Entry 8TMQ (electron microscopy, 3.10 A resolution); this record covers chains H and B of the 7 polymer chains in the assembly.

== Chain H ==
Name: sAB C18 Heavy Chain
Source organism: Homo sapiens
Chain sequence (237 residues; numbered 1 to 237; the number before each row is that of its first residue):
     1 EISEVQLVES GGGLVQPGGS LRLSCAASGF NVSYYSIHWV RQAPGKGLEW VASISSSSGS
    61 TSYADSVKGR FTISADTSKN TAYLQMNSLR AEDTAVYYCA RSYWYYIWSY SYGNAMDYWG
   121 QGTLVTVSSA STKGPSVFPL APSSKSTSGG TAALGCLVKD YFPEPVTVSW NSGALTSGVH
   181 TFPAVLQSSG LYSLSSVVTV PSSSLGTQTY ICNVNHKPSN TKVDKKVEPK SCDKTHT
Unresolved in the structure: 1, 130-237
Disulfide bonds: Cys25-Cys99

== Chain B ==
Name: Cobalt/magnesium transport protein CorA
Source organism: Thermotoga maritima
UniProtKB: Q9WZ31 (CORA_THEMA); residues 1-351 here = UniProt positions 1-351
Chain sequence (373 residues; numbered -21 to 351; the number before each row is that of its first residue; numbers below 1 keep their minus sign (Met-21 is residue -21)):
   -21 MGSSHHHHHH SSGRENLYFQ GHMEEKRLSA KKGLPPGTLV YTGKYREDFE IEVMNYSIEE
    39 FREFKTTDVE SVLPFRDSST PTWINITGIH RTDVVQRVGE FFGIHPLVLE DILNVHQRPK
    99 VEFFENYVFI VLKMFTYDKN LHELESEQVS LILTKNCVLM FQEKIGDVFD PVRERIRYNR
   159 GIIRKKRADY LLYSLIDALV DDYFVLLEKI DDEIDVLEEE VLERPEKETV QRTHQLKRNL
   219 VELRKTIWPL REVLSSLYRD VPPLIEKETV PYFRDVYDHT IQIADTVETF RDIVSGLLDV
   279 YLSSVSNKTN EVMKVLTIIA TIFMPLTFIA GIYGMNFEYM PELRWKWGYP VVLAVMGVIA
   339 VIMVVYFKKK KWL
Unresolved in the structure: -21 to -1
Construct notes: initiating methionine (-21); expression tag (-20 to 0)

== How chain H and chain B interact ==
Contacting residue pairs (18; chain H residue first):
  Ile2(H) - Asp46(B)
  Tyr34(H) - Asp71(B)
  Tyr34(H) - Gln74(B)
  Tyr35(H) - Asp71(B)  hydrogen bond
  Ser55(H) - Pro13(B)
  Ser55(H) - Thr16(B)
  Ser58(H) - Pro14(B)
  Tyr103(H) - Arg24(B)
  Trp104(H) - Gly11(B)
  Trp104(H) - Leu12(B)  hydrophobic
  Trp104(H) - Pro13(B)
  Trp104(H) - Val18(B)  hydrophobic
  Trp104(H) - Arg24(B)  hydrogen bond (backbone-side chain)
  Tyr105(H) - Arg24(B)
  Tyr106(H) - Thr20(B)
  Tyr106(H) - His94(B)
  Tyr112(H) - Lys9(B)
  Tyr112(H) - Val18(B)  hydrophobic
Interface residues without a listed pair, chain B (18 interface residues in all): Lys10, Tyr19, Arg69, Thr70, Arg75

== Summary ==
The interface between chain H and chain B involves 10 residues on one side and 18 on the other, with 2
hydrogen bonds. Polar pairs include Tyr35(H)-Asp71(B) and Trp104(H)-Arg24(B).
Chain H is sAB C18 Heavy Chain (Homo sapiens) and chain B is Cobalt/magnesium transport protein CorA
(Thermotoga maritima); the structure, Cryo-EM structure of magnesium depleted CorA in complex with
conformation-specific synthetic antibody C18, State MGD-1A, was determined by electron microscopy.
